Entry 9K9S (electron microscopy, 2.39 A resolution); this record covers chains A and T of the 5 polymer chains in the assembly.

Chain A:
Molecule: DNA polymerase
Source organism: Monkeypox virus
Notes: EC 2.7.7.7
UniProtKB: A0A7H0DN44 (DPOL_MONPV); numbering as in UniProt (aligned over 1-1006)
Amino-acid sequence (1031 residues; row label = number of the first residue in the row; numbers below 1 keep their minus sign (Met-24 is residue -24)):
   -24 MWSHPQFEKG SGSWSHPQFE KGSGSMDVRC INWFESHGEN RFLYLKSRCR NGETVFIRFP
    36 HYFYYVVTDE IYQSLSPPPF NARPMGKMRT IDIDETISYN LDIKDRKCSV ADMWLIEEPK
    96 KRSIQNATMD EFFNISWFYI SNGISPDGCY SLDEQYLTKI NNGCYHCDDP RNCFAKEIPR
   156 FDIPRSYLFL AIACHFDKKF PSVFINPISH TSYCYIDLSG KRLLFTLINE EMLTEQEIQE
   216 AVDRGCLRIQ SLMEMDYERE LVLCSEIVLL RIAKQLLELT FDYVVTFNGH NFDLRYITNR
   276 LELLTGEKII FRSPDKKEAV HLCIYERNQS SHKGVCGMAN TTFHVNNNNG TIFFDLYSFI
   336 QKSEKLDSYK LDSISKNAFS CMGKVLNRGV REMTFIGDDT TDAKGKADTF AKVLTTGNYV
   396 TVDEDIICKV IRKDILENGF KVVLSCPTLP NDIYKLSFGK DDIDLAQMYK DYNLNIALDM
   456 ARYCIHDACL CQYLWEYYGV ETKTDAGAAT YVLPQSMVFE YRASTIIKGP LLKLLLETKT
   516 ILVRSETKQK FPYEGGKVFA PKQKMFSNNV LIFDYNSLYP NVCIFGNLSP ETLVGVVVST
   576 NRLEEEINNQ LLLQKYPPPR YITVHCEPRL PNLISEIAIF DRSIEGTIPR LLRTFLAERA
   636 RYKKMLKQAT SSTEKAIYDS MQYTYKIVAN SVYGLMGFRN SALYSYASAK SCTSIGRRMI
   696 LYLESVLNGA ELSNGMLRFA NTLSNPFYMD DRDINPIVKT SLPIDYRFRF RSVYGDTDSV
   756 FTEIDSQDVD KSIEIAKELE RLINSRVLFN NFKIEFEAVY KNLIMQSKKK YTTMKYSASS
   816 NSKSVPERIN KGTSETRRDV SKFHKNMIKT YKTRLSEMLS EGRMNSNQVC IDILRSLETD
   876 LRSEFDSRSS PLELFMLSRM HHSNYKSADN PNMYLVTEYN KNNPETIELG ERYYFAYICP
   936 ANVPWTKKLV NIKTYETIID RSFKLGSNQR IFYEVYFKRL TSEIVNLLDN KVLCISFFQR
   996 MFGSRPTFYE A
Not modelled in the structure: -24 to -1, 1005-1006
Differences from the reference sequence: initiating methionine (-24); expression tag (-23 to 0); conflict Phe108 (Leu in A0A7H0DN44); engineered mutation Ala166 (Asp in A0A7H0DN44), Ala168 (Glu in A0A7H0DN44)
Ion coordination: Mg2+: Asp549, Tyr550, Asp753 (together with dTTP)
Residues lining bound ligands: dTTP (TTP): Asp549, Tyr550, Asn551, Ser552, Leu553, Tyr554, Pro555, Arg634, Lys661, Ile662, Asn665, Tyr668, Thr752, Asp753

Chain T:
Molecule: DNA (4u 38-mer)
Sequence (38 nucleotides; row label = number of the first residue in the row):
     1 CTGXACGAAT TAAGCAATTC GTAATCATGG TCATAGCT
Not modelled in the structure: 1, 28-38
Modified / non-standard residues: ORP (2-deoxy-5-phosphono-ribose) at position 4

Chain A / chain T interface:
Residue-residue contacts (48):
  His12(A) - DG7(T)  hydrogen bond to the base
  His12(A) - DA8(T)  hydrogen bond to the phosphate
  His12(A) - DA9(T)  salt bridge to the phosphate
  Phe108(A) - DT10(T)  stacking on the base
  Asn109(A) - DT10(T)  hydrogen bond to the base
  Tyr300(A) - DA9(T)  stacking on the base
  His307(A) - DA12(T)  sugar contact
  His307(A) - DA13(T)  sugar contact
  His307(A) - DG14(T)  salt bridge to the phosphate
  Lys308(A) - DG14(T)  salt bridge to the phosphate
  Tyr496(A) - DT10(T)  hydrogen bond to the phosphate
  Tyr496(A) - DA12(T)  phosphate contact
  Arg497(A) - DA12(T)  hydrogen bond to the phosphate
  Arg497(A) - DA13(T)  phosphate contact
  Ala498(A) - DA13(T)  phosphate contact
  Ser499(A) - DA12(T)  base contact
  Ser499(A) - DA13(T)  hydrogen bond to the phosphate
  Thr500(A) - DA12(T)  hydrogen bond to the phosphate
  Lys525(A) - DC15(T)  salt bridge to the phosphate
  Tyr528(A) - DG14(T)  phosphate contact
  Tyr528(A) - DC15(T)  sugar contact
  Glu529(A) - DC15(T)  phosphate contact
  Glu529(A) - DA16(T)  phosphate contact
  Gly530(A) - DC15(T)  hydrogen bond to the phosphate
  Gly530(A) - DA16(T)  hydrogen bond to the phosphate
  Gly531(A) - DA16(T)  sugar contact
  Asn665(A) - DA13(T)  base contact
  Ser666(A) - DA13(T)  base contact
  Gly669(A) - DA13(T)  base contact
  Gly669(A) - DG14(T)  sugar contact
  Leu670(A) - DA13(T)  sugar contact
  Gly672(A) - DG14(T)  sugar contact
  Phe673(A) - DA13(T)  phosphate contact
  Phe673(A) - DG14(T)  phosphate contact
  Asn675(A) - DA12(T)  hydrogen bond to the base
  Ser802(A) - DT18(T)  sugar contact
  Lys803(A) - DA17(T)  salt bridge to the phosphate
  Lys804(A) - DA16(T)  base contact
  Lys805(A) - DT18(T)  phosphate contact
  Arg832(A) - DT18(T)  base contact
  Val945(A) - DT22(T)  phosphate contact
  Ile947(A) - DG21(T)  phosphate contact
  Ile947(A) - DT22(T)  hydrogen bond to the phosphate
  Lys948(A) - DG21(T)  phosphate contact
  Lys948(A) - DT22(T)  hydrogen bond to the phosphate
  Val970(A) - DG21(T)  phosphate contact
  Arg974(A) - DC20(T)  phosphate contact
  Arg974(A) - DG21(T)  salt bridge to the phosphate
Other interface residues (no listed pair), chain A (41 interface residues in all): Gly13, Arg302, Ser305, Val533, Ile662, Tyr668, Asn946, Ser977
Other interface residues (no listed pair), chain T (16 interface residues in all): DT11, DT19

Summary:
41 residues of chain A face 16 of chain T across their interface, with 12 hydrogen bonds, 6 salt bridges and 2
aromatic stacking contacts. Polar pairs include His12(A)-DG7(T), Asn109(A)-DT10(T) and Asn675(A)-DA12(T).
Bound to chain A: dTTP. Asp549(A), Tyr550(A) and Asp753(A) coordinate Mg2+.
Chain A is DNA polymerase (Monkeypox virus) and chain T is DNA (4u 38-mer); the structure, MPXV DNA polymerase
in complex with primer/4U template DNA, was determined by electron microscopy (same publication as 9K9R, 9K9T,
9K9V and 9K9U).
